4XSY - chains C and D of the 6 polymer chains in the assembly; structure by X-ray diffraction, 4.01 A resolution (low resolution: residue-level contacts below are approximate; hydrogen-bond / salt-bridge calls are withheld).

# Chain C
Molecule: DNA-directed RNA polymerase subunit beta
Source organism: Escherichia coli O139:H28 (strain E24377A / ETEC)
Notes: EC 2.7.7.6
Reference sequence: A7ZUK1 (RPOB_ECO24); numbering as in UniProt (aligned over 1-1342)
Amino-acid sequence (1342 residues; each row starts with the number of its first residue):
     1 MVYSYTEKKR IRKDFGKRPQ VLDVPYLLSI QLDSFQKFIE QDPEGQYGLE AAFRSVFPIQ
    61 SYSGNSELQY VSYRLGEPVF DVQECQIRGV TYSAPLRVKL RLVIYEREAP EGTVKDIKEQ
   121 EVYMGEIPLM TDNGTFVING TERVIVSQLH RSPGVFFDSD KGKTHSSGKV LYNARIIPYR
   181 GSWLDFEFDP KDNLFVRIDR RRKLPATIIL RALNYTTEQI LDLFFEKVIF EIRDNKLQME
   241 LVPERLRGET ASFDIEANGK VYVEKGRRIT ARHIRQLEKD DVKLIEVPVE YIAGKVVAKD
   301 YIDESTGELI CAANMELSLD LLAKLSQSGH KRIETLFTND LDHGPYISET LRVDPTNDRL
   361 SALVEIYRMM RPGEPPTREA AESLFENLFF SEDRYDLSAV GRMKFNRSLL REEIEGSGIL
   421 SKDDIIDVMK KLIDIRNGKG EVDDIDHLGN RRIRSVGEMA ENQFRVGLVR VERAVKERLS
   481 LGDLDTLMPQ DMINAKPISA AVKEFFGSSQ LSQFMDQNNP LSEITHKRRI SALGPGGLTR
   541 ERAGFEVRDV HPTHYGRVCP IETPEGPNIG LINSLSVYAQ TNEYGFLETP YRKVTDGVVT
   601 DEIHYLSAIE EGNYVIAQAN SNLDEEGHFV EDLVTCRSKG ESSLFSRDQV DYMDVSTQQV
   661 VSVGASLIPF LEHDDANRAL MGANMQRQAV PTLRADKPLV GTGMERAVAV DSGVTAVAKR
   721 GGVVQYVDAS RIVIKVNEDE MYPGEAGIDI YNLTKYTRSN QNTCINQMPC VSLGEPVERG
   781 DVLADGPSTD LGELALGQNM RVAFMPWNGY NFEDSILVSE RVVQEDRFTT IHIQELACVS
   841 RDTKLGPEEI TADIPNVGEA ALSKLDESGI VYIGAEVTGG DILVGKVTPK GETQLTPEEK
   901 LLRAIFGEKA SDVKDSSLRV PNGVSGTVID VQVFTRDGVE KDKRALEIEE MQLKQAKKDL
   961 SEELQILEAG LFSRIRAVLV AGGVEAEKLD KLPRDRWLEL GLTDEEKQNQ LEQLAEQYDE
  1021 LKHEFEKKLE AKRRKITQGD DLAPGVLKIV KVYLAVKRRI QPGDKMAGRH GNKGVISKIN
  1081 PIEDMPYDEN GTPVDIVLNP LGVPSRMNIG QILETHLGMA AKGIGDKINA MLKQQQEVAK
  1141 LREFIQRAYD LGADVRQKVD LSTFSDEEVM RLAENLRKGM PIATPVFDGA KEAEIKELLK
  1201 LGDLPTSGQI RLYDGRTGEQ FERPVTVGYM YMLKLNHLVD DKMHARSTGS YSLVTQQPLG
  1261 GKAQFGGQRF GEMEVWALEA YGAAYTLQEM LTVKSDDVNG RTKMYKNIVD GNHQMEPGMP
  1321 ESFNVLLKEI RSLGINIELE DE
Disordered / not traced: 1-2
Small-molecule neighbours: cbr-9379 (42T; 3-{[(2,6-dichlorophenyl)carbamoyl]amino}-N-hydroxy-N'-phenyl-5-(trifluoromethyl)benzenecarboximidamide): D444, V550, H551, P552, Y555, R637, G640, E641, S642
Swiss-Prot annotation at these positions:
  - modified residue (N6-acetyllysine): K1022, K1200
What the authors report for this chain:
  - binding site for cbr-9379: D444, H551, P552, R637, G640, S642
  - mutagenesis - P560L, E562V, R637C, R637S, S642F, S642P: increased growth in response to CBR compounds (citing earlier work)
  - mutagenesis - P552L: increased growth (citing earlier work)

# Chain D
Molecule: DNA-directed RNA polymerase subunit beta'
Source organism: Escherichia coli O139:H28 (strain E24377A / ETEC)
Notes: EC 2.7.7.6
Reference sequence: A7ZUK2 (RPOC_ECO24); residues 1-1407 here = UniProt positions 1-1407
Amino-acid sequence (1407 residues; row label = number of the first residue in the row):
     1 MKDLLKFLKA QTKTEEFDAI KIALASPDMI RSWSFGEVKK PETINYRTFK PERDGLFCAR
    61 IFGPVKDYEC LCGKYKRLKH RGVICEKCGV EVTQTKVRRE RMGHIELASP TAHIWFLKSL
   121 PSRIGLLLDM PLRDIERVLY FESYVVIEGG MTNLERQQIL TEEQYLDALE EFGDEFDAKM
   181 GAEAIQALLK SMDLEQECEQ LREELNETNS ETKRKKLTKR IKLLEAFVQS GNKPEWMILT
   241 VLPVLPPDLR PLVPLDGGRF ATSDLNDLYR RVINRNNRLK RLLDLAAPDI IVRNEKRMLQ
   301 EAVDALLDNG RRGRAITGSN KRPLKSLADM IKGKQGRFRQ NLLGKRVDYS GRSVITVGPY
   361 LRLHQCGLPK KMALELFKPF IYGKLELRGL ATTIKAAKKM VEREEAVVWD ILDEVIREHP
   421 VLLNRAPTLH RLGIQAFEPV LIEGKAIQLH PLVCAAYNAD FDGDQMAVHV PLTLEAQLEA
   481 RALMMSTNNI LSPANGEPII VPSQDVVLGL YYMTRDCVNA KGEGMVLTGP KEAERLYRSG
   541 LASLHARVKV RITEYEKDAN GELVAKTSLK DTTVGRAILW MIVPKGLPYS IVNQALGKKA
   601 ISKMLNTCYR ILGLKPTVIF ADQIMYTGFA YAARSGASVG IDDMVIPEKK HEIISEAEAE
   661 VAEIQEQFQS GLVTAGERYN KVIDIWAAAN DRVSKAMMDN LQTETVINRD GQEEKQVSFN
   721 SIYMMADSGA RGSAAQIRQL AGMRGLMAKP DGSIIETPIT ANFREGLNVL QYFISTHGAR
   781 KGLADTALKT ANSGYLTRRL VDVAQDLVVT EDDCGTHEGI MMTPVIEGGD VKEPLRDRVL
   841 GRVTAEDVLK PGTADILVPR NTLLHEQWCD LLEENSVDAV KVRSVVSCDT DFGVCAHCYG
   901 RDLARGHIIN KGEAIGVIAA QSIGEPGTQL TMRTFHIGGA ASRAAAESSI QVKNKGSIKL
   961 SNVKSVVNSS GKLVITSRNT ELKLIDEFGR TKESYKVPYG AVLAKGDGEQ VAGGETVANW
  1021 DPHTMPVITE VSGFVRFTDM IDGQTITRQT DELTGLSSLV VLDSAERTAG GKDLRPALKI
  1081 VDAQGNDVLI PGTDMPAQYF LPGKAIVQLE DGVQISSGDT LARIPQESGG TKDITGGLPR
  1141 VADLFEARRP KEPAILAEIS GIVSFGKETK GKRRLVITPV DGSDPYEEMI PKWRQLNVFE
  1201 GERVERGDVI SDGPEAPHDI LRLRGVHAVT RYIVNEVQDV YRLQGVKIND KHIEVIVRQM
  1261 LRKATIVNAG SSDFLEGEQV EYSRVKIANR ELEANGKVGA TYSRDLLGIT KASLATESFI
  1321 SAASFQETTR VLTEAAVAGK RDELRGLKEN VIVGRLIPAG TGYAYHQDRM RRRAAGEAPA
  1381 APQVTAEDAS ASLAELLNAG LGGSDNE
Disordered / not traced: 1-7, 932-1134, 1377-1407
Ion coordination: Zn2+ site 1: C70, C72, C85; Mg2+: D460, D462; Zn2+ site 2: C814, C888, C895, C898
Small-molecule neighbours: cbr-9379 (42T; 3-{[(2,6-dichlorophenyl)carbamoyl]amino}-N-hydroxy-N'-phenyl-5-(trifluoromethyl)benzenecarboximidamide): K749, P750, D751, I755, L770, F773, I774, H777
Swiss-Prot annotation at these positions:
  - binding site (Zn(2+)): C70, C72, C85, C88, C814, C888, C895, C898
  - binding site (Mg(2+)): D460, D462, D464
  - modified residue: K972 (N6-acetyllysine)
What the authors report for this chain:
  - binding site for cbr-9379: K749, P750, D751, I755, F773, I774
  - mutagenesis - P750L, F773V, I774S: increased growth in response to CBR compounds (citing earlier work)

# Interface between chain C and chain D
Contacting residue pairs (343):
  F545(C) with K781(D); A784(D)
  R548(C) with R780(D)
  D549(C) with P750(D); H777(D); R780(D)
  V550(C) with F773(D); H777(D); R780(D)
  H551(C) with F773(D)
  Y555(C) with V769(D); F773(D)
  P560(C) with F773(D); T776(D); R780(D)
  I561(C) with Y772(D); T776(D)
  T563(C) with R780(D)
  I569(C) with R780(D)
  G570(C) with R780(D)
  N573(C) with R780(D)
  Q618(C) with V769(D); L770(D)
  N620(C) with N768(D)
  V660(C) with V769(D); F773(D)
  L671(C) with Y772(D)
  E672(C) with L767(D); Y772(D)
  H673(C) with F763(D); R764(D); E765(D); G766(D)
  D674(C) with F763(D); Y772(D)
  D675(C) with F763(D); Y772(D)
  A676(C) with Y772(D); T776(D); A779(D)
  N677(C) with A779(D); L783(D)
  A679(C) with Y772(D)
  L680(C) with L783(D)
  F804(C) with A637(D); S638(D)
  M805(C) with A633(D); A637(D)
  P806(C) with D505(D); A633(D); A637(D)
  N808(C) with P359(D); F629(D); A633(D)
  G809(C) with V357(D); P359(D); F629(D)
  Y810(C) with V357(D); P359(D); Y360(D)
  N811(C) with D505(D)
  F812(C) with V357(D); P451(D); F461(D); S503(D); Q504(D); D505(D)
  E813(C) with D460(D); F461(D); Q504(D)
  D814(C) with F461(D)
  S815(C) with V357(D); F461(D)
  R841(C) with D256(D)
  P1044(C) with G257(D)
  Q1061(C) with K445(D)
  P1062(C) with A446(D)
  G1063(C) with V354(D); A446(D)
  K1065(C) with D462(D); G463(D)
  K1073(C) with D462(D)
  G1074(C) with F461(D)
  V1075(C) with V354(D); I355(D); F461(D); G463(D)
  S1077(C) with T356(D); V357(D)
  N1099(C) with D505(D)
  P1100(C) with A637(D); S638(D); V639(D)
  L1101(C) with Q504(D); D505(D); M725(D); A730(D); R731(D)
  V1103(C) with V639(D)
  P1104(C) with M725(D)
  S1105(C) with R731(D); G732(D); Q736(D)
  R1106(C) with D460(D); R731(D)
  M1107(C) with Q736(D); L740(D)
  I1109(C) with M644(D); F763(D)
  I1112(C) with V639(D)
  L1113(C) with I641(D)
  H1116(C) with I641(D)
  F1187(C) with L767(D); N768(D); Y772(D)
  E1192(C) with I641(D); D642(D); R764(D)
  K1196(C) with D642(D)
  S1207(C) with D642(D)
  Q1209(C) with D643(D)
  T1217(C) with R538(D)
  E1219(C) with R538(D); R634(D)
  F1221(C) with A633(D); R634(D)
  E1222(C) with Y512(D); Y537(D); R634(D); S635(D); G636(D)
  R1223(C) with Y512(D); S635(D); G636(D); A637(D); F719(D); N720(D); S721(D); M724(D)
  P1224(C) with G636(D); S638(D)
  V1225(C) with G636(D); S638(D)
  T1226(C) with S638(D); V639(D); G640(D)
  V1239(C) with K445(D)
  D1240(C) with K445(D)
  K1242(C) with V354(D); Q465(D)
  M1243(C) with R352(D); S353(D); M372(D); K445(D)
  H1244(C) with G351(D); R352(D)
  A1245(C) with S350(D); E375(D)
  R1246(C) with D348(D); Y349(D); S350(D)
  S1247(C) with D348(D); Y349(D); E375(D); L376(D); K378(D)
  T1248(C) with Y349(D)
  Y1251(C) with D348(D)
  L1253(C) with R99(D); P251(D)
  V1254(C) with R99(D)
  Q1256(C) with K96(D); R99(D)
  Q1257(C) with Q340(D); K345(D)
  P1258(C) with R346(D); D348(D)
  G1267(C) with R346(D); V347(D); S350(D)
  Q1268(C) with K345(D); R346(D); V347(D); S350(D); G351(D); R352(D); A467(D)
  R1269(C) with G344(D); K345(D); R346(D)
  F1270(C) with G344(D); K345(D); V347(D); H469(D)
  G1271(C) with L342(D); L343(D); G344(D)
  E1272(C) with L342(D); R798(D); K1348(D)
  M1273(C) with T428(D)
  E1274(C) with N424(D); T428(D); I434(D)
  W1276(C) with R798(D); V801(D); V917(D); Q921(D); K1348(D)
  A1277(C) with T428(D); I434(D); Q921(D)
  L1278(C) with M484(D)
  E1279(C) with Q805(D); A914(D); L1347(D); V1351(D); I1357(D)
  A1280(C) with R431(D); E913(D); I918(D); Q921(D)
  Y1281(C) with R431(D); L432(D); I434(D); Q435(D); M484(D); N489(D)
  G1282(C) with E479(D); L483(D); G1360(D); T1361(D)
  A1283(C) with E479(D); L483(D)
  A1284(C) with E479(D); L1356(D); T1361(D); G1362(D)
  Y1285(C) with E475(D); E479(D); L1356(D); T1361(D)
  T1286(C) with L422(D); A476(D); E479(D)
  L1287(C) with I1357(D)
  Q1288(C) with G1354(D); R1355(D); L1356(D)
  E1289(C) with V470(D); P471(D); L472(D); T473(D); A476(D)
  M1290(C) with V347(D); H469(D)
  L1291(C) with K345(D); V1351(D); G1354(D)
  T1292(C) with G1354(D)
  K1294(C) with V347(D); D348(D); Y349(D); V470(D); L472(D)
  S1295(C) with K345(D); R346(D)
  D1296(C) with K345(D)
  V1298(C) with K96(D)
  M1304(C) with L472(D); T473(D)
  Y1305(C) with Y349(D); P379(D); Y382(D)
  I1308(C) with P379(D); F380(D); L472(D)
  V1309(C) with P379(D); G383(D)
  H1313(C) with F380(D); L472(D); T473(D); L474(D); Q477(D)
  Q1314(C) with T473(D)
  G1318(C) with G1354(D)
  P1320(C) with V1353(D); G1354(D)
  E1321(C) with R99(D)
  S1322(C) with N341(D); K345(D)
  F1323(C) with I20(D); V1353(D)
  V1325(C) with R99(D); L249(D)
  L1326(C) with I331(D); R339(D)
  K1328(C) with E100(D); M102(D); L245(D); L249(D)
  E1329(C) with L245(D); M330(D); I331(D)
  I1330(C) with I331(D)
  R1331(C) with W33(D); P243(D)
  S1332(C) with M102(D); P243(D); L245(D); L327(D)
  L1333(C) with H113(D); W115(D); P243(D); L307(D); L327(D)
  G1334(C) with L24(D); A25(D); H113(D)
  I1335(C) with I22(D); A23(D); F116(D); A1336(D)
  N1336(C) with K21(D); I22(D); A23(D); L24(D); M29(D); W33(D)
  I1337(C) with K21(D)
  E1338(C) with I20(D); K21(D); M29(D)
  L1339(C) with F17(D)
  E1340(C) with F17(D); D18(D); K21(D); R1341(D)
  D1341(C) with D18(D); R1373(D)
  E1342(C) with E15(D); E16(D); D18(D)
Interface residues without a listed pair, chain C (163 interface residues in all): P552, H554, C559, E565, A619, T635, R637, T657, W807, K844, E892, P897, I1076, T1206, G1249, T1255, F1265, G1266, V1275, M1315, M1319
Interface residues without a listed pair, chain D (184 interface residues in all): R47, F49, K66, R77, L239, D248, V253, Y269, I394, R425, A426, C454, L508, L544, H545, A630, A632, I722, I737, Q739, R744, S775, T797, F1319, I1320, L1332, I1352, A1359

# Summary
163 residues of chain C and 184 residues of chain D are in contact. From the paper: a binding site for
cbr-9379 at D444(C), H551(C) and K749(D) among others; P560L, E562V and R637C of chain C, among others,
increase growth in response to CBR compounds; 10 substitutions were tested in all.
Here chain C is DNA-directed RNA polymerase subunit beta and chain D is DNA-directed RNA polymerase subunit
beta', both from Escherichia coli O139:H28 (strain E24377A / ETEC). Entry 4XSY (Crystal structure of CBR 9379
bound to Escherichia coli RNA polymerase holoenzyme) was determined by X-ray diffraction together with 4XSX
and 4XSZ from the same study.
